PDB entry 8XEJ | electron microscopy, 3.66 A resolution | chains B and X of the 4 polymer chains in the assembly

# Chain B
Protein: Isoform 2 of Basigin
Organism: Homo sapiens
Reference sequence: P35613 (BASI_HUMAN), isoform P35613-2; numbering as in UniProt (aligned over 103-269)
Sequence (176 residues; numbered 102 to 277; the number before each row is that of its first residue):
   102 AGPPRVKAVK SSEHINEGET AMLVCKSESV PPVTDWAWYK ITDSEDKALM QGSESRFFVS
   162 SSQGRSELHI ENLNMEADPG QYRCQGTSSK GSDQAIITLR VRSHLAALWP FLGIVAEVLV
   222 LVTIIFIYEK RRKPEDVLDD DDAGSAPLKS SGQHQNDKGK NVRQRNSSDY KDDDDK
Unresolved in the structure: 102, 235-277
Disulfides: C126-C185
Sequence notes: expression tag (102, 270-277); engineered mutation Q152 (Asn in P35613), Q186 (Asn in P35613)
UniProt features mapped onto this chain:
  - natural variant: L206 (L206P: Loss of interaction with P.falciparum RH5)
  - mutagenesis: D144 (D144A: Reduced interaction with KDR/VEGFR2), Q182 (Q182A: Reduced interaction with KDR/VEGFR2. Significant loss of interaction with KDR/VEGFR2; when associated with A-184), R184 (R184A: Reduced interaction with KDR/VEGFR2. Significant loss of interaction with KDR/VEGFR2; when associated with A-182), Q195 (Q195A: Reduced interaction with KDR/VEGFR2. Complete loss of interaction with KDR/VEGFR2 when associated with A-199), T199 (T199A: Reduced interaction with KDR/VEGFR2. Complete loss of interaction with KDR/VEGFR2; when associated with A-195), P211 (P211A: Loss of interaction with PPIL2)

# Chain X
Protein: XK-related protein 8
Organism: Homo sapiens
Reference sequence: Q9H6D3 (XKR8_HUMAN); numbering as in UniProt (aligned over 1-395)
Sequence (405 residues; each row starts with the number of its first residue):
     1 MPWSSRGALL RDLVLGVLGT AAFLLDLGTD LWAAVQYALG GRYLWAALVL ALLGLASVAL
    61 QLFSWLWLRA DPAGLHGSQP PRRCLALLHL LQLGYLYRCV QELRQGLLVW QQEEPSEFDL
   121 AYADFLALDI SMLRLFETFL ETAPQLTLVL AIMLQSGRAE YYQWVGICTS FLGISWALLD
   181 YHRALRTCLP SKPLLGLGSS VIYFLWNLLL LWPRVLAVAL FSALFPSYVA LHFLGLWLVL
   241 LLWVWLQGTD FMPDPSSEWL YRVTVATILY FSWFNVAEGR TRGRAIIHFA FLLSDSILLV
   301 ATWVTHSSWL PSGIPLQLWL PVGCGCFFLG LALRLVYYHW LHPSCCWKPD PDQVDGARSL
   361 LSPEGYQLPQ NRRMTHLAQK FFPKAKDEAA SPVKGVDEFE NLYFQ
Unresolved in the structure: 1-6, 348-367, 385-405
Sequence notes: expression tag (396-405)
Small-molecule neighbours: 1,2-dilinoleoyl-sn-glycero-3-phosphocholine (DLP): R42, L44, W45, L48, L52, L55, L140, P144, T147, L148, A151, I152, Q155, S222, L224, P226, V229, A230, F233, L234, V263, T267, F271, W309
What the authors report for this chain:
  - contacts within the chain: W67-R373 (hydrophobic contact)
  - post-translational modification sites: T375 (citing earlier work)
  - mutagenesis - W45A: increased catalytic activity
  - mutagenesis - N371A, R373A, L377A, F381A, F382A: increased catalytic activity on NBD-SM
  - mutagenesis - N371A, R373A, L377A, F381A, F382A: increased catalytic activity on PtdSer

# Interface between chain B and chain X
Residue-residue contacts - 23 pairs, chain B then chain X:
  P211(B) with T302(X)
  G214(B) with L298(X)
  I215(B) with H232(X); D295(X); L298(X), hydrophobic
  E218(B) with F291(X); S294(X); D295(X), hydrogen bond (side chain-backbone); L298(X)
  V219(B) with L236(X), hydrophobic; V239(X), hydrophobic
  L222(B) with V239(X), hydrophobic; F291(X), hydrophobic
  V223(B) with V239(X), hydrophobic
  I226(B) with W243(X), hydrophobic
  F227(B) with L246(X), hydrophobic
  Y229(B) with R280(X), hydrogen bond; G283(X); I287(X), hydrophobic
  E230(B) with W243(X); Q247(X); R284(X), salt bridge
  K234(B) with R280(X)
Interface residues without a listed pair, chain B (14 interface residues in all): I225, R233
Interface residues without a listed pair, chain X (16 interface residues in all): L242

# In short
Chain B and chain X form an interface of 14 and 16 residues respectively, with 2 hydrogen bonds and 1 salt
bridge. Among the polar pairs are E230(B)-R284(X), E218(B)-D295(X) and Y229(B)-R280(X). From the paper: N371A,
R373A and L377A of chain X, among others, increase catalytic activity on NBD-SM; a modification site at
T375(X); 6 substitutions were tested in all.
Chain B is Isoform 2 of Basigin and chain X is XK-related protein 8, both from Homo sapiens; the structure,
Cryo-EM structure of human XKR8-basigin complex in lipid nanodisc, was determined by electron microscopy.
